PDB entry 7L8S | electron microscopy, 4.30 A resolution (low resolution: residue-level contacts below are approximate; hydrogen-bond / salt-bridge calls are withheld) | chains D and F of the 8 polymer chains in the assembly

Chain D (and F):
Name: BG505 SOSIP.v5.2(7S) - gp41
Organism: Human immunodeficiency virus 1
Notes: chain F of this document is another copy of the same molecule, construct and numbering; everything in this record applies to it too
Sequence (145 residues; each row starts with the number of its first residue):
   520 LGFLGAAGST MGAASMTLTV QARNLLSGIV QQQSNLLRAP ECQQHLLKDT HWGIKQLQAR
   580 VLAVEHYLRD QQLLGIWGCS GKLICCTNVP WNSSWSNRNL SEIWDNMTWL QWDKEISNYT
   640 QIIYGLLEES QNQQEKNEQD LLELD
Unresolved in the structure: 547-560, 662-664 (chain F: 547-559, 662-664)
Disulfide bonds: C598-C604
Covalently attached groups: N-acetylglucosamine (NAG) linked to N611, N637

Chain D / chain F interface:
Contacting residue pairs (32; chain D residue first):
  T569(D) - T569(F)
  H570(D) - L566(F)
  I573(D) - L566(F)
  K574(D) - L566(F)
  L576(D) - L576(F)
  Q577(D) - L565(F)
  Q577(D) - L576(F)
  V580(D) - L576(F)
  E584(D) - R579(F)
  L587(D) - L545(F)
  L587(D) - V583(F)
  R588(D) - R542(F)
  R588(D) - L544(F)
  R588(D) - L545(F)
  R588(D) - S546(F)
  Q591(D) - A541(F)
  Q591(D) - R542(F)
  Q591(D) - L544(F)
  Q591(D) - L545(F)
  Q591(D) - Y586(F)
  I595(D) - R542(F)
  E647(D) - R542(F)
  N651(D) - M535(F)
  N651(D) - T538(F)
  Q652(D) - M535(F)
  E654(D) - K601(F)
  E654(D) - L602(F)
  K655(D) - S534(F)
  K655(D) - M535(F)
  E657(D) - K601(F)
  Q658(D) - I603(F)
  L661(D) - C605(F)
Also at the interface, not in a pair above, chain F (25 interface residues in all): K567, I573, V580, L587, G600, C604

Overview:
20 residues of chain D and 25 residues of chain F are in contact. N-acetylglucosamine is covalently linked to
N611(D) and N637(D).
Both chains are BG505 SOSIP.v5.2(7S) - gp41 (Human immunodeficiency virus 1). Entry 7L8S (BG505 SOSIP.v5.2(7S)
in complex with the polyclonal Fab pAbC-4 from animal Rh.33172 (Wk38 time point)) was determined by electron
microscopy together with 7L7T, 7L7U, 7L85, 7L86, 7L87, 7L88 and 15 further entries from the same study.
